Entry 9UD5 (electron microscopy, 2.90 A resolution); this record covers chains B and C of the 6 polymer chains in the assembly.

[Chain B]
Protein: Na(+)-translocating NADH-quinone reductase subunit B
Organism: Vibrio cholerae O395
Notes: EC 7.2.1.1
UniProt: A5F5X0 (NQRB_VIBC3); numbering as in UniProt (aligned over 1-415)
Sequence (415 residues; numbered 1 to 415; the number before each row is that of its first residue):
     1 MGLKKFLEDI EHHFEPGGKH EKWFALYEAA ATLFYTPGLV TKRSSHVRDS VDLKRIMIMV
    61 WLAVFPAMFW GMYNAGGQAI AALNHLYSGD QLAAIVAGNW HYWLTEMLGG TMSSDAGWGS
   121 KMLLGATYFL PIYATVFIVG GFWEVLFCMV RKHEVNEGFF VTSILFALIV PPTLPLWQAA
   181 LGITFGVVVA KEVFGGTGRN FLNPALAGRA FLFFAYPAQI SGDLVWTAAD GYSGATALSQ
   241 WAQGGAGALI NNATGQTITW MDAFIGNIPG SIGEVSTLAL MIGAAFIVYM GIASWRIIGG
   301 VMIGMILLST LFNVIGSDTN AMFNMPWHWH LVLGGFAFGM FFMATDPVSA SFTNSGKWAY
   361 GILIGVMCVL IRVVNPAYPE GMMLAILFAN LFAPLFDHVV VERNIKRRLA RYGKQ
Not modelled in the structure: 1, 414-415
Small-molecule neighbours:
  - FMN (flavin mononucleotide), molecule 1: Ile169, Arg209, Phe213, Trp226, Thr236, Ala237, Leu238, Ser239, Gly270, Ser271, Glu274, Gly334, Gly335, Phe338, Gly339, Met343, Tyr378, Pro379, Glu380, Gly381, Met382, Met383, Leu384
  - FMN, molecule 2: Phe213, Phe214, Pro217, Ser221, Gly222, Asp223, Gln243, Ala377, Tyr378, Pro379
  - Korormicin (IQT): Trp23, Leu33, Lys54, Met57, Ile58, Phe137, Ile138, Gly141, Phe142, Glu144, Val145, Leu146, Asn156, Glu157, Gly158, Phe159, Phe160
  - riboflavin (RBF): Ile56, Met57, Val60, Gly158, Val161, Thr162, Leu165, Lys191, Gly196, Thr197, Gly198, Arg199, Asn200, Leu202, Asn203, Pro204, Ala205, Ile292, Phe342, Met343, Thr345, Asp346, Pro347, Val348, Ser349
UniProt features mapped onto this chain:
  - modified residue: Thr236 (FMN phosphoryl threonine)
From the paper describing this entry:
  - binding site for Korormicin: Gly141

[Chain C]
Protein: Na(+)-translocating NADH-quinone reductase subunit C
Organism: Vibrio cholerae O395
Notes: EC 7.2.1.1
UniProt: A5F5Y7 (NQRC_VIBC3); residues 1-257 here = UniProt positions 1-257
Sequence (257 residues; row label = number of the first residue in the row):
     1 MASNNDSIKK TLFVVIALSL VCSIIVSAAA VGLRDKQKEN AALDKQSKIL QVAGIEAKGS
    61 KQIVELFNKS IEPRLVDFNT GDFVEGDAAN YDQRKAAKEA SESIKLTAEQ DKAKIQRRAN
   121 VGVVYLVKDG DKTSKVILPV HGNGLWSMMY AFVAVETDGN TVSGLTYYEQ GETPGLGGEV
   181 ENPAWRAQWV GKKLFDENHK PAIKIVKGGA PQGSEHGVDG LSGATLTSNG VQNTFDFWLG
   241 DMGFGPFLTK VRDGGLN
Not modelled in the structure: 1-5, 257
Small-molecule neighbours:
  - Ca2+ (CA): Gln93, Ala97, Arg117, Arg118, Ala119, His141, Trp238
  - FMN (flavin mononucleotide): Leu145, Trp146, Glu172, Thr173, Leu176, Gly177, Lys207, Gly223, Ala224, Thr225, Leu226, Thr227
UniProt features mapped onto this chain:
  - modified residue: Thr225 (FMN phosphoryl threonine)

[Interface between chain B and chain C]
Residue-residue contacts (7):
  Pro217(B) - Leu176(C)  hydrophobic
  Ala218(B) - Leu176(C)  hydrophobic
  Asp223(B) - Lys207(C)  salt bridge
  Leu224(B) - Ser222(C)
  Pro376(B) - Leu226(C)
  Ala377(B) - Trp146(C)  hydrophobic
  Tyr378(B) - Trp146(C)
Other interface residues (no listed pair), chain C (6 interface residues in all): Leu145

[Overview]
7 residues of chain B face 6 of chain C across their interface; the contacts include 1 salt bridge. The
salt-bridged pair is Asp223(B)-Lys207(C). One flavin mononucleotide molecule is bound between chain B and
chain C. Bound to chain B: flavin mononucleotide, riboflavin and Korormicin. From the paper: a binding site
for Korormicin at Gly141(B).
Here chain B is Na(+)-translocating NADH-quinone reductase subunit B and chain C is Na(+)-translocating
NADH-quinone reductase subunit C, both from Vibrio cholerae O395. Entry 9UD5 (Cryo-EM structure of
Na+-translocating NADH-ubiquinone oxidoreductase from Vibrio cholerae reduced by NADH, with bound korormicin
A) was determined by electron microscopy together with 9U5G, 9UD3, 9UD4, 9UD6, 9UD8, 9UD9 and 4 further
entries from the same study.
